3DNN - chains A and C of the 9 polymer chains in the assembly; structure by electron microscopy, 20.00 A resolution (very low resolution: no residue pairs are listed; an interface is given only as per-side residue counts).

[Chain A]
Name: HIV-1 envelope glycoprotein gp120
Source organism: HIV-1 M:B_HXB2R
Notes: fragment: Core: Residues 90-124
UniProtKB: P04578 (ENV_HV1H2); numbering as in UniProt (aligned over 90-124)
Sequence (35 residues; numbered 90 to 124; the number before each row is that of its first residue):
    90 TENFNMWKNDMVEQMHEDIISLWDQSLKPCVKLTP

[Chain C]
Name: HIV-1 envelope glycoprotein gp120
Source organism: HIV-1 M:B_HXB2R
Notes: fragment: Core: Residues 410-492
UniProtKB: P04578 (ENV_HV1H2); residue numbers follow UniProt; this construct covers 410-492
Sequence (83 residues; numbered 410 to 492; the number before each row is that of its first residue):
   410 GSDTITLPCRIKQIINMWQKVGKAMYAPPISGQIRCSSNITGLLLTRDGG
   460 NSNNESEIFRPGGGDMRDNWRSELYKYKVVKIE
UniProt features mapped onto this chain:
  - region (V5): Ser-461 to Gly-471, Asn-463 to Gly-471
  - glycosylation (N-linked (GlcNAc...) asparagine): Asn-448, Asn-463

[Interface between chain A and chain C]
At this resolution (20 A) residue pairs are not listed: 24 residues of chain A and 21 of chain C lie at the interface.

[Overview]
The interface between chain A and chain C involves 24 residues on one side and 21 on the other.
Here chain A is HIV-1 envelope glycoprotein gp120 and chain C is HIV-1 envelope glycoprotein gp120, both from
HIV-1 M:B_HXB2R. Entry 3DNN (Molecular structure for the HIV-1 gp120 trimer in the unliganded state) was
determined by electron microscopy, deposited together with 3DNL and 3DNO.
